Entry 8ANE (electron microscopy, 3.20 A resolution); this record covers chains G and R of the 8 polymer chains in the assembly.

# Chain G
Protein: Cas7
Source organism: Thioalkalivibrio sulfidiphilus HL-EbGr7
UniProtKB: B8GLG3 (B8GLG3_THISH); numbering as in UniProt (aligned over 1-316)
Chain sequence (316 residues; row label = number of the first residue in the row):
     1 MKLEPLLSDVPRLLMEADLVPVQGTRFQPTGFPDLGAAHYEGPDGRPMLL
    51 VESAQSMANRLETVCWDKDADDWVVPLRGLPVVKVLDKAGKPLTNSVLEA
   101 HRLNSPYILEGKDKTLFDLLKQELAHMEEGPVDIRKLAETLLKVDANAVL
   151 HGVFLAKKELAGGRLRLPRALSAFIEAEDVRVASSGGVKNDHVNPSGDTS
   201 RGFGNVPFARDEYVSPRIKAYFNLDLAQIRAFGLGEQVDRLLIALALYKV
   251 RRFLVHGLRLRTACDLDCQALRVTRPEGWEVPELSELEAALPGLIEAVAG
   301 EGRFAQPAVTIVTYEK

# Chain R
Molecule: 66-nt RNA strand
Sequence (66 nucleotides; numbered 1 to 66; the number before each row is that of its first residue):
     1 AUUGAAGCAAGCUGUCCCUGAUGGUCGUCAUCUACCUGCCUGGAGUCAUC
    51 CGCGGCAUUUAGCCGC

# How chain G and chain R interact
Residue-residue contacts (36; chain G residue first):
  Thr30(G) with C50(R), sugar contact; C51(R), hydrogen bond to the phosphate
  Gly31(G) with C50(R), hydrogen bond to the sugar; C51(R), hydrogen bond to the phosphate
  Pro33(G) with C50(R), base contact
  Gln55(G) with A48(R), phosphate contact; U49(R), hydrogen bond to the phosphate; C50(R), hydrogen bond to the phosphate
  Ser56(G) with U49(R), hydrogen bond to the sugar
  Ala58(G) with A48(R), phosphate contact
  Asn59(G) with U49(R), hydrogen bond to the phosphate
  Arg60(G) with U49(R), base contact
  Ala100(G) with A48(R), phosphate contact; U49(R), phosphate contact
  His101(G) with A48(R), hydrogen bond to the sugar
  Arg102(G) with A48(R), salt bridge to the phosphate
  His151(G) with C47(R), sugar contact
  Val153(G) with C47(R), base contact
  Phe154(G) with U46(R), base contact; C47(R), base contact
  Arg166(G) with G45(R), hydrogen bond to the base; U46(R), base contact
  Pro168(G) with U46(R), sugar contact; C47(R), phosphate contact
  Arg169(G) with C47(R), salt bridge to the phosphate; A48(R), salt bridge to the phosphate
  Gly187(G) with G52(R), base contact
  Val188(G) with G52(R), hydrogen bond to the base; G65(R), base contact; C66(R), base contact
  Asn190(G) with G54(R), hydrogen bond to the sugar
  Asp191(G) with G54(R), phosphate contact; G55(R), phosphate contact
  His192(G) with G54(R), salt bridge to the phosphate
  Arg261(G) with C51(R), hydrogen bond to the phosphate; G52(R), salt bridge to the phosphate
Other interface residues (no listed pair), chain G (28 interface residues in all): Glu52, Gly152, Arg164, Lys189, Arg210

# Overview
Chain G and chain R form an interface of 28 and 12 residues respectively, with 12 hydrogen bonds and 5 salt
bridges. Polar contacts include Arg166(G)-G45(R), Val188(G)-G52(R) and Gly31(G)-C50(R).
Here chain G is Cas7 (Thioalkalivibrio sulfidiphilus HL-EbGr7) and chain R is a 66-nt RNA strand. Entry 8ANE
(Structure of the type I-G CRISPR effector) was determined by electron microscopy together with 8B2X from the
same study.
